PDB entry 8OWZ | X-ray diffraction, 1.65 A resolution | chain A

Chain A:
Name: NAD-dependent protein deacetylase sirtuin-2
From: Homo sapiens
Notes: EC 3.5.1.-
Reference sequence: Q8IXJ6 (SIR2_HUMAN); residue numbers follow UniProt; this construct covers 56-356
Sequence (304 residues; numbered 53 to 356; the number before each row is that of its first residue):
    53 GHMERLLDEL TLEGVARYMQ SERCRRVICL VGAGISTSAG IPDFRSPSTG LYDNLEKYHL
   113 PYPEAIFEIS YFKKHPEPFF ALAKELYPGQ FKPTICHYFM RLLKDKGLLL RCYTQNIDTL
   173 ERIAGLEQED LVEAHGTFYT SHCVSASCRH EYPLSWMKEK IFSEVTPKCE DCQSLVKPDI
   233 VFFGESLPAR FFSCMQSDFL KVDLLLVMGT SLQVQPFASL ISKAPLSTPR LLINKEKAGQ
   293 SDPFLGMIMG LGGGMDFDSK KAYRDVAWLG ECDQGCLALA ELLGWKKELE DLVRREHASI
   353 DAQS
Unresolved in the structure: 53-55, 299-303
Sequence notes: expression tag (53-55)
Ion coordination: Zn2+: Cys-195, Cys-200, Cys-221, Cys-224
Residues lining bound ligands: KZU (2-(4,6-dimethylpyrimidin-2-yl)sulfanyl-N-[5-[[3-[[1-(2-methoxyethyl)-1,2,3-triazol-4-yl]methoxy]phenyl]methyl]-1,3-thiazol-2-yl]ethanamide): Ile-93, Phe-96, Arg-97, Ile-118, Phe-119, Phe-131, Leu-134, Ala-135, Leu-138, Tyr-139, Pro-140, Phe-143, Ile-169, Asp-170, Thr-171, His-187, Phe-190, Leu-206, Ile-232, Val-233, Phe-234, Phe-235
Swiss-Prot annotation at these positions:
  - active site: His-187 (Proton acceptor)
  - binding site (NAD(+)): Ala-85 to Thr-89, Asp-95 to Arg-97, Gln-167 to Asp-170, Thr-262, Ser-263, Asn-286 to Glu-288, Cys-324
  - binding site (Zn(2+)): Cys-195, Cys-200, Cys-221, Cys-224
  - modified residue (Phosphoserine): Ser-100, Ser-207
What the authors report for this chain:
  - binding site for KZU: Pro-94, Arg-97, Tyr-139, Phe-143, Phe-190, Leu-206
  - binding site for KZU: His-187 (from molecular simulation)

Overview:
Chain A binds compound KZU. Cys-195, Cys-200, Cys-221 and Cys-224 coordinate Zn2+. From UniProt: active-site
residue His-187, 18 NAD+-binding residues and 4 Zn2+-binding residues. The paper reports a binding site for
KZU at Pro-94, Arg-97 and Tyr-139 among others.
Chain A is NAD-dependent protein deacetylase sirtuin-2 (Homo sapiens); the structure, Crystal structure of
human Sirt2 in complex with a triazole-based SirReal, was determined by X-ray diffraction (same publication as
8G1Z and 8G20).
